Entry 8VHU (X-ray diffraction, 2.10 A resolution); this record covers chains A and B.

Chain A (and B):
Molecule: Fusion protein of Ribonucleoside-diphosphate reductase 1 subunits alpha and beta
From: Escherichia coli K-12
Notes: EC 1.17.4.1; engineered mutation(s): Truncated final 8 residues of alpha,fused C-terminal 35 residues of beta; chain B of this document is another copy of the same molecule, construct and numbering; everything in this record applies to it too
Reference sequence: chimeric construct of P00452, P69924: residues 1-734 from P00452 (RIR1_ECOLI) positions 1-734 (same numbers); residues 1341-1375 from P69924 positions 342-376 (UniProt number = residue number - 999)
Amino-acid sequence (807 residues; row label = number of the first residue in the row; note: 587 numbers in that range are skipped by the numbering (no residue carries them; nothing is unmodelled there); numbers below 1 keep their minus sign (Met-18 is residue -18)):
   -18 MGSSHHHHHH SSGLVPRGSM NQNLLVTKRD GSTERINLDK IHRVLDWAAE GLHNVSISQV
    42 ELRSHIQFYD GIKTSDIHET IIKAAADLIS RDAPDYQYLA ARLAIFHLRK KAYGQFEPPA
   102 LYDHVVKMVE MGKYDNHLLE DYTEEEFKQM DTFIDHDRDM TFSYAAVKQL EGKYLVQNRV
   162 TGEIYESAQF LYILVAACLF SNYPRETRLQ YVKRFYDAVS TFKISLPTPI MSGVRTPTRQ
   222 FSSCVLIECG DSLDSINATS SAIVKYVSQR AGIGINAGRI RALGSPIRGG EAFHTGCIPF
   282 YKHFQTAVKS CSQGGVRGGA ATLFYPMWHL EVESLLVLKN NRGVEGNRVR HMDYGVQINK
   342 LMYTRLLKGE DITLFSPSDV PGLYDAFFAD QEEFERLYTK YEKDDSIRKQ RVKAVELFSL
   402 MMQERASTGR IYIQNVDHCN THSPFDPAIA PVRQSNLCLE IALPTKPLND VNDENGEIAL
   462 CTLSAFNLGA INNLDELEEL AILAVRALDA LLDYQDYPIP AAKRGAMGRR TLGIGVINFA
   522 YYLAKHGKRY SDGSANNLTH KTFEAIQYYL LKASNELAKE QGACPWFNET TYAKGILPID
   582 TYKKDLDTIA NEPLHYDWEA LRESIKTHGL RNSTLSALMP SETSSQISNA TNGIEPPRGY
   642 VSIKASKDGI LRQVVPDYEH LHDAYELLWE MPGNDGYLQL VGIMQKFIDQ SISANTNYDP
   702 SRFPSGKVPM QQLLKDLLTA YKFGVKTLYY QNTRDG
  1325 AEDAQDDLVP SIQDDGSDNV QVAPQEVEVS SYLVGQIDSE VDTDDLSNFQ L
Not modelled in the structure: -18 to 4, 296-297, 1325-1363 (chain B: -18 to 18, 50-56, 295-298, 1325-1364)
Construct notes: initiating methionine (-18); expression tag (-17 to 0); linker (735-737, 1325-1340)
Curated features (UniProtKB/Swiss-Prot):
  - active site: Asn437 (Proton acceptor), Cys439 (Cysteine radical intermediate), Glu441 (Proton acceptor)
  - binding site (ATP): Lys9, Glu15 to Lys21, Thr55, Lys91
  - binding site (GDP): Thr209, Asn437, Glu441, Glu623 to Ser625
  - binding site (dTTP): Asp232 to Leu234, Arg262, Arg269
  - site: Cys225 (Important for hydrogen atom transfer), Cys462 (Important for hydrogen atom transfer), Tyr730 (Important for electron transfer), Tyr731 (Important for electron transfer)
  - modified residue: Lys283 (N6-acetyllysine)
Ion coordination: Na+: Ser242 (shared with Asn238(B), Ser242(B) of chain B)
Residues lining bound ligands:
  - 2'-deoxyadenosine 5'-triphosphate (DTP), molecule 1: Val7, Lys9, Arg10, Glu15, Arg16, Ile17, Asn18, Lys21, Ile22, Val25, Thr55, Ile58, His59, Ile62, Phe87, Lys91, Gly95
  - 2'-deoxyadenosine 5'-triphosphate (DTP), molecule 2: Asp232, Ser233, Leu234, Ile237, Ile261, Arg262, Pro267, Ile268, Arg269, Phe274, His275, Thr276, Phe281
What the authors report for this chain:
  - conformationally variable residues (helix shift): His46
  - mutagenesis - W28A, F87A, F97A: unchanged catalytic activity on 3.0 mM ATP
  - mutagenesis - F97A (5-10% of maximal): unchanged catalytic activity on dATP
  - mutagenesis - W28A (20-25% of maximal), F87A (20-25% of maximal): increased catalytic activity on dATP
  - mutagenesis - W28A: increased catalytic activity on 1.0 mM ATP

How chain A and chain B interact:
Contacting residue pairs (51; chain A residue first):
  Gln221(A) - Arg269(B)
  Leu234(A) - Val245(B)  hydrophobic
  Leu234(A) - Ser249(B)
  Asp235(A) - Lys246(B)  salt bridge
  Asn238(A) - Ser242(B)  hydrogen bond (side chain-backbone)
  Asn238(A) - Val245(B)
  Asn238(A) - Lys246(B)
  Ser241(A) - His284(B)  hydrogen bond
  Ser242(A) - Asn238(B)  hydrogen bond (backbone-side chain)
  Ser242(A) - Ser242(B)
  Val245(A) - Leu234(B)  hydrophobic
  Val245(A) - Asn238(B)
  Lys246(A) - Asp235(B)  salt bridge
  Lys246(A) - Asn238(B)
  Ser249(A) - Leu234(B)
  Leu264(A) - Gln294(B)
  Arg269(A) - Gln221(B)
  Gly270(A) - Arg160(B)
  Gly271(A) - Arg160(B)  hydrogen bond (backbone-side chain)
  Glu272(A) - Arg160(B)
  Thr276(A) - Ser291(B)
  Thr276(A) - Cys292(B)
  Thr276(A) - Ser293(B)
  Thr276(A) - Gln294(B)
  Pro280(A) - Lys290(B)
  Pro280(A) - Ser291(B)
  Pro280(A) - Ser293(B)
  Phe281(A) - Ser291(B)
  Lys283(A) - Thr287(B)
  His284(A) - Ser241(B)  hydrogen bond
  His284(A) - His284(B)
  His284(A) - Thr287(B)  hydrogen bond
  His284(A) - Ala288(B)  hydrogen bond (side chain-backbone)
  Thr287(A) - Lys283(B)
  Thr287(A) - His284(B)  hydrogen bond
  Thr287(A) - Thr287(B)  hydrogen bond
  Ala288(A) - His284(B)  hydrogen bond (backbone-side chain)
  Lys290(A) - Pro280(B)
  Ser291(A) - Thr276(B)
  Ser291(A) - Pro280(B)
  Ser291(A) - Phe281(B)
  Cys292(A) - Thr276(B)
  Ser293(A) - Thr276(B)
  Ser293(A) - Pro280(B)
  Gln294(A) - Leu264(B)
  Gln294(A) - Thr276(B)
  Asp451(A) - Asp451(B)
  Asp451(A) - Val452(B)
  Asp451(A) - Asn453(B)
  Val452(A) - Asp451(B)
  Asn453(A) - Asp451(B)  hydrogen bond
Other interface residues (no listed pair), chain A (30 interface residues in all): Gly295

In short:
30 residues of chain A and 27 residues of chain B are in contact, with 11 hydrogen bonds and 2 salt bridges.
Polar contacts include Asp235(A)-Lys246(B), Asn238(A)-Ser242(B) and Ser241(A)-His284(B). Chain A binds
2'-deoxyadenosine 5'-triphosphate. From the paper: W28A and F87A of chain A increase catalytic activity on
dATP; conformational variability at His46(A).
Both chains are Fusion protein of Ribonucleoside-diphosphate reductase 1 subunits alpha and beta (Escherichia
coli K-12). Entry 8VHU (Crystal structure of dATP bound E. coli class Ia ribonucleotide reductase alpha
construct fused with the ...) was determined by X-ray diffraction, deposited together with 8VHN, 8VHO, 8VHP,
8VHQ and 8VHR.
